PDB entry 9BER | electron microscopy, 4.10 A resolution (low resolution: residue-level contacts below are approximate; hydrogen-bond / salt-bridge calls are withheld) | chains A and E of the 12 polymer chains in the assembly

[Chain A]
Protein: Envelope glycoprotein gp120
Source organism: Human immunodeficiency virus 1
Reference sequence: Q75760 (Q75760_9HIV1); the construct lacks a stretch of the UniProt sequence and is renumbered around it, so the offset changes along the chain: 31-134 = UniProt 30-133; 137-309 = UniProt 134-306; 312-321 = UniProt 307-316; 322-355 = UniProt 318-351; 3 more segments
Amino-acid sequence (477 residues; each row starts with the number of its first residue; note: 9 numbers in that range are skipped by the numbering (no residue carries them; nothing is unmodelled there); a row labelled like 431A-431B holds insertion residues (431A, then the next letters in order)):
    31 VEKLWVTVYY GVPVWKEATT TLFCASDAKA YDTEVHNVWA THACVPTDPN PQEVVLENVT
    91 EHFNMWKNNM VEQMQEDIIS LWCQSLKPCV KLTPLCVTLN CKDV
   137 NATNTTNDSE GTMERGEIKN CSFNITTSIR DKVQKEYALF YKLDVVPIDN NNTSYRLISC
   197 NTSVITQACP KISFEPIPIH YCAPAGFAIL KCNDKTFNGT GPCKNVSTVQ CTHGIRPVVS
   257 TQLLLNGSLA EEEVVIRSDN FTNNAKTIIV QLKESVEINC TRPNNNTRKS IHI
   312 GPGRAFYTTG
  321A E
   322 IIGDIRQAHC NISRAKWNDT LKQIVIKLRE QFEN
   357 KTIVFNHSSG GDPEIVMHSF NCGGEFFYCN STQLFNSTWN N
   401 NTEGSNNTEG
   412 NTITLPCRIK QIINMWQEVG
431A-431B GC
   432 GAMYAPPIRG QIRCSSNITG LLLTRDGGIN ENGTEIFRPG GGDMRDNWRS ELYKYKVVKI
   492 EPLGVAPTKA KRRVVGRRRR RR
Not modelled in the structure: 31, 137-151, 401-408, 506-513
Cystine bridges: Cys-54/Cys-74, Cys-113/Cys-431B, Cys-119/Cys-205, Cys-126/Cys-196, Cys-131/Cys-157, Cys-218/Cys-247, Cys-228/Cys-239, Cys-296/Cys-331, Cys-378/Cys-445, Cys-385/Cys-418
Glycans and other covalent adducts: N-acetylglucosamine (NAG) linked to Asn-88, Asn-156, Asn-160, Asn-187, Asn-197, Asn-234, Asn-241, Asn-276, Asn-295, Asn-301, Asn-339, Asn-355, Asn-362, Asn-386, Asn-392, Asn-448; glycan linked to Asn-262, Asn-332
Construct notes: conflict Cys-113 (Asp112 in Q75760), Lys-168 (Glu165 in Q75760), Asn-197 (Asp194 in Q75760), Thr-236 (Lys233 in Q75760), Gly-432 (Lys423 in Q75760); insertion (431A-431B); expression tag (506-513)

[Chain E]
Protein: PGT122 light chain
Source organism: Homo sapiens
Notes: fragment: Fab
Amino-acid sequence (105 residues; numbered 5 to 106 plus 7 insertion-coded residues; 4 numbers in that range are skipped by the numbering (no residue carries them; nothing is unmodelled there); the number before each row is that of its first residue; a row labelled like 66A-66C holds insertion residues (66A, then the next letters in order)):
     5 TF
    11 VSVAPGQTAR ITCGEESLGS RSVIWYQQRP GQAPSLIIYN NNDRPSGIPD RFSGSP
66A-66C GST
    67 FGTTATLTIT SVEAGDEADY YCHIWDSRR
95A-95C PTN
    96 WVFGEGTTLI V
  106A L
Cystine bridges: Cys-23/Cys-88

[How chain A and chain E interact]
Residue-residue contacts (7):
  Ile-322(A) with Arg-94(E)
  Ile-323(A) with Phe-67(E)
  Gly-324(A) with Leu-28(E); Gly-29(E); Phe-67(E); Arg-94(E)
  Asp-325(A) with Ser-93(E)
Also at the interface, not in a pair above, chain A (5 interface residues in all): Ile-326
Also at the interface, not in a pair above, chain E (6 interface residues in all): Ser-30

[In short]
Chain A and chain E form an interface of 5 and 6 residues respectively. Covalently linked N-acetylglucosamine:
at Asn-88(A), Asn-156(A), Asn-160(A), Asn-187(A), Asn-197(A) and Asn-234(A) and 10 more.
Chain A is Envelope glycoprotein gp120 (Human immunodeficiency virus 1) and chain E is PGT122 light chain
(Homo sapiens); the structure, Cryo-EM structure of the HIV-1 JR-FL IDL Env trimer in complex with PGT122 Fab,
was determined by electron microscopy together with 9BEW and 9BF6 from the same study.
